6VOO - chains F and g of the 9 polymer chains in the assembly; structure by electron microscopy, 3.05 A resolution.

Chain F:
Molecule: ATP synthase subunit beta, chloroplastic
Source organism: Spinacia oleracea
Notes: EC 7.1.2.2
UniProtKB: P00825 (ATPB_SPIOL); residues 1-498 here = UniProt positions 1-498
Sequence (498 residues; numbered 1 to 498; the number before each row is that of its first residue):
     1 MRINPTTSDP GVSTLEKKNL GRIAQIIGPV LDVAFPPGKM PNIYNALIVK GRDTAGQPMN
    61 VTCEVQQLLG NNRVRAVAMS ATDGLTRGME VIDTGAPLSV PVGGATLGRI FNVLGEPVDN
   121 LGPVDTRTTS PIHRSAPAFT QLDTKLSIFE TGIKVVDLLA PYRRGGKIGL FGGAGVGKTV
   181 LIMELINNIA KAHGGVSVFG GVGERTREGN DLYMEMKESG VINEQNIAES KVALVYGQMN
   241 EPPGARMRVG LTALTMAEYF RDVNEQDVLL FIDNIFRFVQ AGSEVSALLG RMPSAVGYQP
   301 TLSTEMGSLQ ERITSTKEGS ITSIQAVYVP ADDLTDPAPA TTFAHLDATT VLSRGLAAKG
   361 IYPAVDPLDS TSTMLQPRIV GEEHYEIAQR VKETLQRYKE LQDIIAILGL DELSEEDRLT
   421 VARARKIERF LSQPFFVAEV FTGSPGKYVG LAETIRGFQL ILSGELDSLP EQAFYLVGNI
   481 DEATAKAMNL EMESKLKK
Disordered / not traced: 1-16, 497-498
Ligand contacts:
  - ADP (adenosine-5'-diphosphate): Gly173, Ala174, Gly175, Val176, Gly177, Lys178, Thr179, Val180, Glu204, Glu208, Tyr362, Pro363, Phe435, Ala438, Phe441, Thr442
  - ATP (adenosine-5'-triphosphate): Ser372, Thr373, Gln376, Tyr385
Curated features (UniProtKB/Swiss-Prot):
  - binding site (ATP): Gly172 to Thr179
Reported in the primary citation:
  - binding site for ATP: Lys178, Thr179, Tyr362, Phe441
  - binding site for tentoxin: Thr82, Asp83
  - binding site for ADP: Lys178, Thr179, Tyr362, Phe441

Chain g:
Molecule: ATP synthase gamma chain, chloroplastic
Source organism: Spinacia oleracea
UniProtKB: P05435 (ATPG_SPIOL); numbering as in UniProt (aligned over 1-364)
Sequence (364 residues; each row starts with the number of its first residue):
     1 MACSLSFSSS VSTFHLPTTT QSTQAPPNNA TTLPTTNPIQ CANLRELRDR IGSVKNTQKI
    61 TEAMKLVAAA KVRRAQEAVV NGRPFSETLV EVLYNMNEQL QTEDVDVPLT KIRTVKKVAL
   121 MVVTGDRGLC GGFNNMLLKK AESRIAELKK LGVDYTIISI GKKGNTYFIR RPEIPVDRYF
   181 DGTNLPTAKE AQAIADDVFS LFVSEEVDKV EMLYTKFVSL VKSDPVIHTL LPLSPKGEIC
   241 DINGKCVDAA EDELFRLTTK EGKLTVERDM IKTETPAFSP ILEFEQDPAQ ILDALLPLYL
   301 NSQILRALQE SLASELAARM TAMSNATDNA NELKKTLSIN YNRARQAKIT GEILEIVAGA
   361 NACV
Disordered / not traced: 1-41, 364
Curated features (UniProtKB/Swiss-Prot):
  - active site: Cys130
Reported in the primary citation:
  - conformationally variable residues (loop rearrangement, order/disorder transition): Glu238 to Leu282, Ile271 to Glu285
  - contacts within the chain: Val79-Phe255 (hydrophobic contact), Phe217-Phe255 (pi stacking), Phe255-Ala313 (hydrophobic contact)

Interface between chain F and chain g:
Pairs across the interface (19):
  Arg291(F) with Cys363(g)
  Met292(F) with Ala360(g), hydrophobic; Cys363(g), hydrophobic
  Pro293(F) with Gly359(g); Ala360(g); Cys363(g)
  Ser294(F) with Ile356(g)
  Val296(F) with Glu352(g); Glu355(g)
  Asp332(F) with Ala42(g)
  Asp333(F) with Ala42(g)
  Asp403(F) with Ser53(g); Asn56(g), hydrogen bond
  Ile404(F) with Ile60(g), hydrophobic
  Leu408(F) with Ile60(g), hydrophobic; Met64(g), hydrophobic
  Asp411(F) with Arg127(g), salt bridge
  Glu412(F) with Met64(g); Arg319(g), salt bridge
Also at the interface, not in a pair above, chain F (17 interface residues in all): Gly290, Ala295, Ala331, Glu400, Ile407
Also at the interface, not in a pair above, chain g (16 interface residues in all): Thr57, Leu129, Met323

Overview:
17 residues of chain F face 16 of chain g across their interface, with 1 hydrogen bond and 2 salt bridges.
Among the polar pairs are Asp411(F)-Arg127(g), Glu412(F)-Arg319(g) and Asp403(F)-Asn56(g). From the paper: a
binding site for ATP at Lys178(F), Thr179(F) and Tyr362(F) among others; a binding site for ADP at Lys178(F),
Thr179(F) and Tyr362(F) among others.
Here chain F is ATP synthase subunit beta, chloroplastic and chain g is ATP synthase gamma chain,
chloroplastic, both from Spinacia oleracea. Entry 6VOO (Chloroplast ATP synthase (R1, CF1)) was determined by
electron microscopy together with 6VM1, 6VM4, 6VMB, 6VMD, 6VMG, 6VOF and 8 further entries from the same
study.
